Entry 5MJU (X-ray diffraction, 3.71 A resolution); this record covers chain A.

[Chain A]
Name: Excitatory amino acid transporter 1, Neutral amino acid transporter B(0)
Organism: Homo sapiens
UniProtKB: chimeric construct of P43003, Q15758: residues 1-148 from P43003 (EAA1_HUMAN) positions 1-148 (same numbers); residues 149-222 from Q15758 positions 157-230 (UniProt number = residue number + 8); residues 223-522 from P43003 (EAA1_HUMAN) positions 243-542 (UniProt number = residue number + 20)
Chain sequence (522 residues; numbered 1 to 522; the number before each row is that of its first residue):
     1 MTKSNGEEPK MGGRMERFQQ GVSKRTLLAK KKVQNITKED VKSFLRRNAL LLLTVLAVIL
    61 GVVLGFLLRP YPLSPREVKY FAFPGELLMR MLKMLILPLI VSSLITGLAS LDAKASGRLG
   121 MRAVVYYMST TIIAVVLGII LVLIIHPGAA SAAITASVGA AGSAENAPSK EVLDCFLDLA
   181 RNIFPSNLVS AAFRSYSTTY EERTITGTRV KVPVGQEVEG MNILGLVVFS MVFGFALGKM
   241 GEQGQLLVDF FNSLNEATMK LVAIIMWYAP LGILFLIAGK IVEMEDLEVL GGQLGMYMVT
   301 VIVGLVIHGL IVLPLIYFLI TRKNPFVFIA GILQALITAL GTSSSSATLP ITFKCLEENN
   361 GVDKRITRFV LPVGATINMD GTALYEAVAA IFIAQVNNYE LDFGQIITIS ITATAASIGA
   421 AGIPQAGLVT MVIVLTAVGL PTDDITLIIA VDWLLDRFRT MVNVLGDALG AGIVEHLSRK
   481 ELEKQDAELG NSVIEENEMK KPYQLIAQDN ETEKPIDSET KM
Not modelled in the structure: 1-36, 147-170, 200-214, 284-291, 398-404, 488-522
Sequence notes: engineered mutation S23 (Arg in P43003), F44 (Tyr in P43003), R46 (Phe in P43003), L50 (Phe in P43003), L51 (Val in P43003), L56 (Thr in P43003), L60 (Val in P43003), V62 (Thr in P43003), V63 (Ile in P43003), L67 (Thr in P43003), P72 (Arg in P43003), L73 (Met in P43003), P75 (Tyr in P43003), A82 (Ser in P43003), K93 (Gln in P43003), I96 (Val in P43003), V101 (Ile in P43003), I105 (Val in P43003), L108 (Met in P43003), S110 (Ala in P43003), A113 (Ser in P43003), R118 (Lys in P43003), L119 (Met in P43003), S129 (Thr in P43003), L137 (Ile in P43003), L141 (Ile in P43003), T155 (Asn163 in Q15758), C175 (Ser183 in Q15758), T204 (Asn212 in Q15758), I223 (Ala243 in P43003), V232 (Cys252 in P43003), A236 (Val256 in P43003), L237 (Ile257 in P43003), K239 (Asn259 in P43003), G241 (Lys261 in P43003), L246 (Ala266 in P43003), V248 (Arg268 in P43003), D249 (Glu269 in P43003), N252 (Asp272 in P43003), T258 (Ile278 in P43003), K260 (Arg280 in P43003), I264 (Val284 in P43003), L271 (Val291 in P43003), L287 (Met307 in P43003), E288 (Gly308 in P43003), L290 (Ile310 in P43003), G295 (Ala315 in P43003), M298 (Thr318 in P43003), V306 (Leu326 in P43003), G309 (Ala329 in P43003), L310 (Val330 in P43003), I316 (Leu336 in P43003), I320 (Val340 in P43003), F326 (Trp346 in P43003), A330 (Gly350 in P43003), I332 (Leu352 in P43003), I366 (Val386 in P43003), V388 (Leu408 in P43003), Y399 (Phe419 in P43003), D402 (Asn422 in P43003), A437 (Ser457 in P43003), L454 (Phe474 in P43003), F458 (Leu478 in P43003), M461 (Thr481 in P43003), V462 (Thr482 in P43003), A468 (Ser488 in P43003), K480 (His500 in P43003), E483 (Lys503 in P43003), K484 (Asn504 in P43003), Q485 (Arg505 in P43003), A487 (Val507 in P43003), L489 (Met509 in P43003); conflict L143 (Ile in P43003)
Residues lining bound ligands:
  - 6Z6 (2-Amino-5,6,7,8-tetrahydro-4-(4-methoxyphenyl)-7-(naphthalen-1-yl)-5-oxo-4H-chromene-3-carbonitrile): L104, L108, A113, S116, G117, G120, A123, V124, Y127, M231, V232, F235, F369, V370, V373, I377
  - 7O9 ((2S,3S)-2-azanyl-3-[[3-[[4-(trifluoromethyl)phenyl]carbonylamino]phenyl]methoxy]butanedioic acid): I96, I100, I223, S343, S344, S345, S346, L349, P372, A375, T376, M379, T382, G419, A420, Q425, A426, G427, D456, R459, T460, N463
What the authors report for this chain:
  - conformationally variable residues (loop rearrangement): A420
  - mutagenesis - M231I/F235I (>30-fold): decreased binding to 6Z6
  - specificity-determining residues: M231, F235 (by similarity / conservation)

[In short]
Ligands of chain A: compound 6Z6 and compound 7O9. From the paper: M231I/F235I reduce binding to 6Z6;
specificity determinants M231 and F235.
Chain A is Excitatory amino acid transporter 1, Neutral amino acid transporter B(0) (Homo sapiens); the
structure, Structure of the thermostabilized EAAT1 cryst mutant in complex with the competititve inhibitor
TFB-TBOA and the ..., was determined by X-ray diffraction (same publication as 5LLM, 5LLU and 5LM4).
